Entry 9MZU (electron microscopy, 2.40 A resolution); this record covers chains A and F of the 6 polymer chains in the assembly.

Chain A:
Name: PorK
Organism: Porphyromonas gingivalis
UniProt: Q7MXB7 (Q7MXB7_PORGI); numbering as in UniProt (aligned over 1-491)
Amino-acid sequence (491 residues; each row starts with the number of its first residue):
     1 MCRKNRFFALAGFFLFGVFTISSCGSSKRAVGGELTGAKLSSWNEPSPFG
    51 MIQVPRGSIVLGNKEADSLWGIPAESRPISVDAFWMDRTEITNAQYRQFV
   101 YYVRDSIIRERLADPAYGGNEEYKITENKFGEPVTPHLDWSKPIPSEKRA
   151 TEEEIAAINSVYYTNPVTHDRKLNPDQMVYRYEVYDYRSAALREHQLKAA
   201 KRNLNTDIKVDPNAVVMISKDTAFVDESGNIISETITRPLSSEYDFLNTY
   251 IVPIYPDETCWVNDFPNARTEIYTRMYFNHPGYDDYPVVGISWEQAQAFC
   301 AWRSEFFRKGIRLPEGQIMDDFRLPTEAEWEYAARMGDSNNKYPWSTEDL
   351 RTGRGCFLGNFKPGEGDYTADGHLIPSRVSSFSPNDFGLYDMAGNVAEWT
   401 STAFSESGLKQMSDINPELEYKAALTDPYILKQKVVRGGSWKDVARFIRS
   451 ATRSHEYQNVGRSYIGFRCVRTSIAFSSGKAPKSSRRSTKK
Not modelled in the structure: 1-31, 477-491
Covalently attached groups: glycan linked to Ser106, Thr222
Bound ions: Ca2+: Glu90, Asp391, Gly394, Val396, Glu398

Chain F:
Name: Gliding motility protein GldN
Organism: Porphyromonas gingivalis
UniProt: Q7MXB4 (Q7MXB4_PORGI); residues -1 to 359 here correspond to UniProt positions 1-361 (UniProt number = residue number + 2)
Amino-acid sequence (361 residues; row label = number of the first residue in the row; numbers below 1 keep their minus sign (Met-1 is residue -1)):
    -1 MFMKVFKAVIGAILAATVSISSVAQENTNNRSPQVGRAPRNTEVEQTTTL
    49 SNRAQEFNRRLTQKTDNAPWRRVVYRRVDLMEESNAVLYYPPRPIGDRKN
    99 LFSTIFGLINSNSLDVYEYLDGFEAFTDQYKIKFQEFLDRFGIYYQPSTN
   149 KNAELFKVADSDIPSAEVKAYYVKEEWYFTPTNSDVDIKIQAICPIMTGQ
   199 DEFGEVRNQPLFWIPYENIRPYIARERVMLSSLNNTRNSTIDDFFRLNLY
   249 KGDIVKTENLHNRALAEYCPTPDSMKMESKRIDKELQGFRDGLFVTQDTT
   299 WMKQAETKKSKGKKLEKARGKNITSRTRGQGEGAAETEAVEPKKQKASKN
   349 KAATRSVRRRK
Not modelled in the structure: -1 to 46, 300-359
Covalently attached groups: alpha-D-mannopyranose (MAN) linked to Ser272

How chain A and chain F interact:
Pairs across the interface - 38 pairs, chain A then chain F:
  Leu69(A) - Trp68(F)
  Leu69(A) - Gly286(F)
  Leu69(A) - Phe287(F)
  Trp70(A) - Trp68(F)  hydrophobic
  Trp70(A) - Phe177(F)  hydrophobic
  Trp70(A) - Phe287(F)
  Trp70(A) - Leu291(F)  hydrophobic
  Asp264(A) - Thr180(F)  hydrogen bond (backbone-side chain)
  Phe265(A) - Thr180(F)
  Phe265(A) - Asn181(F)
  Asn267(A) - Arg58(F)
  Asn267(A) - Leu59(F)
  Leu350(A) - Val293(F)  hydrophobic
  Arg351(A) - Thr294(F)
  Arg351(A) - Trp299(F)
  Thr352(A) - Trp299(F)
  Gly353(A) - Trp299(F)
  Gly355(A) - Trp299(F)
  Lys362(A) - Asn181(F)  hydrogen bond (side chain-backbone)
  Lys362(A) - Ser182(F)  hydrogen bond (side chain-backbone)
  Pro363(A) - Phe292(F)
  Pro363(A) - Val293(F)  hydrogen bond (backbone-backbone)
  Pro363(A) - Thr294(F)
  Gly364(A) - Phe292(F)
  Gly364(A) - Thr294(F)  hydrogen bond (backbone-side chain)
  Glu365(A) - Arg288(F)  salt bridge
  Glu365(A) - Phe292(F)
  Tyr368(A) - Asn181(F)  hydrogen bond (side chain-backbone)
  Lys442(A) - Pro179(F)  hydrogen bond (side chain-backbone)
  Lys442(A) - Thr180(F)
  Lys442(A) - Ser182(F)  hydrogen bond (backbone-side chain)
  Asp443(A) - Ser182(F)
  Val444(A) - Leu291(F)
  Val444(A) - Phe292(F)  hydrophobic
  Ala445(A) - Val293(F)  hydrophobic
  Phe447(A) - Phe177(F)  hydrophobic
  Arg462(A) - Thr180(F)
  Tyr464(A) - Thr180(F)
Other interface residues (no listed pair), chain A (27 interface residues in all): Arg354, Phe357, Phe361, Asp367, Ala370
Other interface residues (no listed pair), chain F (20 interface residues in all): Pro67, Asp183, Glu283, Asp296

Overview:
The interface between chain A and chain F involves 27 residues on one side and 20 on the other; the contacts
include 8 hydrogen bonds and 1 salt bridge. Polar contacts include Glu365(A)-Arg288(F), Asp264(A)-Thr180(F)
and Lys362(A)-Asn181(F). Alpha-D-mannopyranose is covalently linked to Ser272(F).
Chain A is PorK and chain F is Gliding motility protein GldN, both from Porphyromonas gingivalis; the
structure, Structure of PorKN from Porphyromonas gingivalis, was determined by electron microscopy.
